PDB entry 6PVX | X-ray diffraction, 1.55 A resolution | chain A

== Chain A ==
Molecule: Ribonuclease pancreatic
From: Bos taurus
Notes: EC 4.6.1.18
UniProtKB: P61823 (RNAS1_BOVIN); residues 1-124 here correspond to UniProt positions 27-150 (UniProt number = residue number + 26)
Amino-acid sequence (124 residues; each row starts with the number of its first residue):
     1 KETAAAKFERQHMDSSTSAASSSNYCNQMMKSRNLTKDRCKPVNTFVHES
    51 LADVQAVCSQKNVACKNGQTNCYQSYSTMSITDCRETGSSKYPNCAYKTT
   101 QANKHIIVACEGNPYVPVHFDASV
Cystine bridges: Cys26-Cys84, Cys40-Cys95, Cys58-Cys110, Cys65-Cys72
Ligand contacts:
  - p5U (U5F; 5'-O-[(R)-hydroxy{[(S)-hydroxy{[(S)-hydroxy{[(S)-hydroxy(phosphonooxy)phosphoryl]oxy}phosphoryl]oxy}phosphoryl]oxy}phosphoryl]uridine), molecule 1: Ala4, Lys7, Arg10, Gln11, His12, Leu35, Lys41, Cys65, Asn67, Gln69, Asn71, Cys72, Ala109, Glu111, Val118, His119, Phe120, Asp121
  - p5U (U5F), molecule 2: His12, Lys41, Val43, Asn44, Thr45, Lys66, Asp83, His119, Phe120, Asp121, Ala122, Ser123
Swiss-Prot annotation at these positions:
  - active site: His12 (Proton acceptor), His119 (Proton donor)
  - binding site (substrate): Lys7, Arg10, Lys41 to Thr45, Lys66, Arg85
  - glycosylation: Lys1 (N-linked (Glc) (glycation) lysine), Lys7 (N-linked (Glc) (glycation) lysine), Asn34 (N-linked (GlcNAc...) asparagine), Lys37 (N-linked (Glc) (glycation) lysine), Lys41 (N-linked (Glc) (glycation) lysine)

== In short ==
Ligands of chain A: p5U. Curated annotation (UniProt) lists active-site residues His12 and His119 and 9
substrate-binding residues.
Chain A is Ribonuclease pancreatic (Bos taurus); the structure, RNase A in complex with p5U, was determined by
X-ray diffraction (same publication as 6PVU, 6PVV and 6PVW).
